5UBQ - chains C and B of the 6 polymer chains in the assembly; structure by electron microscopy, 5.70 A resolution (low resolution: residue-level contacts below are approximate; hydrogen-bond / salt-bridge calls are withheld).

# Chain C
Name: Tubulin alpha chain
From: Tetrahymena thermophila
UniProt: P41351 (TBA_TETTH); residues 1-441 here = UniProt positions 1-441
Chain sequence (441 residues; each row starts with the number of its first residue):
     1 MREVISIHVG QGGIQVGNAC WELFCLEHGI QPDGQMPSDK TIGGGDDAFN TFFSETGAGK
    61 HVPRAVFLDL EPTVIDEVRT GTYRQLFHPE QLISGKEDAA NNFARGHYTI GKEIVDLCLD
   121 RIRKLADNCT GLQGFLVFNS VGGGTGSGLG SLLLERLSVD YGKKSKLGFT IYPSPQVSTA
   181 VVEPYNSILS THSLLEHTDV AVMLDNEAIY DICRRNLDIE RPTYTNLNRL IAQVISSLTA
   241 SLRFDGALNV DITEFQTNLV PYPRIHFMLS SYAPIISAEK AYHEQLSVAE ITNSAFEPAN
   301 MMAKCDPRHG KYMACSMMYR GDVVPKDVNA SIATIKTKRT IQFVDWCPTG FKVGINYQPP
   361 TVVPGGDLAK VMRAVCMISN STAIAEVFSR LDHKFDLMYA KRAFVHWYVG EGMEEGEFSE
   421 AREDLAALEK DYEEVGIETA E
Ion coordination: Mg2+: D69, E71
Ligand contacts:
  - GTP (guanosine-5'-triphosphate): V9, G10, Q11, G12, G13, Q15, D69, E71, D98, A99, A100, N101, S140, G142, G143, G144, T145, G146, I171, T179, N206, Y224, L227, N228
  - GTP: V9, G10, Q11, G12, G13, Q15, D69, L70, E71, D98, A99, A100, N101, S140, G142, G143, G144, T145, G146, I171, T179, N206, Y224, L227, N228
Swiss-Prot annotation at these positions:
  - active site: E254
  - binding site (GTP): Q11, E71, S140, G144, T145, T179, N206, N228
  - binding site (Mg(2+)): E71
  - modified residue: K40 (N6-acetyllysine)
  - mutagenesis: K40 (K40R: Produces faster growing cells in medium with paclitaxel, a microtubule-stabilizing drug)

# Chain B
Name: Tubulin beta chain
From: Tetrahymena thermophila
UniProt: P41352 (TBB_TETTH); numbering as in UniProt (aligned over 1-429)
Chain sequence (429 residues; row label = number of the first residue in the row):
     1 MREIVHIQGG QCGNQIGAKF WEVISDEHGI DPTGTYHGDS DLQLERINVY YNEATGGRYV
    61 PRAILMDLEP GTMDSVRAGP FGQLFRPDNF VFGQTGAGNN WAKGHYTEGA ELIDSVLDVV
   121 RKEAEGCDCL QGFQITHSLG GGTGSGMGTL LISKVREEYP DRIMETFSVV PSPKVSDTVV
   181 EPYNATLSVH QLVENADECM VIDNEALYDI CFRTLKLTTP TYGDLNHLVS AAMSGVTCCL
   241 RFPGQLNSDL RKLAVNLIPF PRLHFFMIGF APLTSRGSQQ YRALTVPELT QQMFDAKNMM
   301 CAADPRHGRY LTASALFRGR MSTKEVDEQM LNVQNKNSSY FVEWIPNNIK SSICDIPPKG
   361 LKMAVTFVGN STAIQEMFKR VAEQFTAMFR RKAFLHWYTG EGMDEMEFTE AESNMNDLVS
   421 EYQQYQDAT
Ligand contacts:
  - GDP (guanosine-5'-diphosphate): G10, Q11, C12, G13, Q15, N99, S138, G142, T143, G144, S145, V169, V170, N204, L207, Y222, L225, N226
  - GTP (guanosine-5'-triphosphate): Q245, L246, K252
  - GTP: Q245, L246, K252
Swiss-Prot annotation at these positions:
  - binding site (GTP): Q11, E69, S138, G142, T143, G144, N204, N226
  - binding site (Mg(2+)): E69

# Chain C / chain B interface
Residue-residue contacts (72):
  M1(C) - E69(B)
  M1(C) - P70(B)
  M1(C) - G93(B)
  M1(C) - Q94(B)
  R2(C) - E69(B)
  G44(C) - D74(B)
  G45(C) - P70(B)
  G45(C) - G71(B)
  G45(C) - D74(B)  covalent bond
  G45(C) - S75(B)
  D46(C) - D74(B)
  L248(C) - D177(B)
  D251(C) - E69(B)
  T253(C) - W397(B)
  E254(C) - G98(B)
  E254(C) - W397(B)
  F255(C) - W397(B)
  Q256(C) - W397(B)  covalent bond
  T257(C) - F394(B)
  T257(C) - H396(B)
  T257(C) - W397(B)  covalent bond
  N258(C) - F394(B)
  N258(C) - W397(B)
  L259(C) - F394(B)
  L259(C) - W397(B)
  V260(C) - F394(B)
  V260(C) - H396(B)
  V260(C) - W397(B)
  P261(C) - A393(B)
  P261(C) - F394(B)  covalent bond
  P261(C) - H396(B)
  P261(C) - W397(B)
  Y262(C) - R391(B)
  Y262(C) - K392(B)
  Y262(C) - A393(B)
  Y262(C) - H396(B)
  P263(C) - H396(B)
  V324(C) - P220(B)
  P325(C) - Y208(B)
  P325(C) - P220(B)
  K326(C) - E205(B)
  K326(C) - Y208(B)
  K326(C) - P220(B)
  N329(C) - V175(B)
  N329(C) - Y208(B)
  K336(C) - K174(B)  covalent bond
  K336(C) - V175(B)
  V344(C) - R391(B)
  D345(C) - R391(B)
  W346(C) - A387(B)
  W346(C) - M388(B)  covalent bond
  W346(C) - R391(B)  covalent bond
  W346(C) - K392(B)
  W346(C) - A393(B)  covalent bond
  W346(C) - F394(B)
  C347(C) - V179(B)
  C347(C) - M388(B)
  C347(C) - R391(B)
  P348(C) - M388(B)
  T349(C) - S176(B)
  T349(C) - V179(B)
  G350(C) - V179(B)
  F351(C) - S176(B)
  F351(C) - D177(B)
  F351(C) - T178(B)
  F351(C) - V179(B)
  K352(C) - D177(B)
  K352(C) - T178(B)
  V353(C) - D177(B)
  V435(C) - R391(B)
  I437(C) - R391(B)
  T439(C) - R391(B)
Also at the interface, not in a pair above, chain C (41 interface residues in all): Q133, L242, A247, D327, E438
Also at the interface, not in a pair above, chain B (37 interface residues in all): Q15, N99, P173, V180, E181, D209, T218, T219, T221, Q384, R390, L395

# Summary
41 residues of chain C and 37 residues of chain B are in contact, with 8 covalent bonds. GDP is bound between
chain C and chain B. Bound to chain C: GTP. Chain B binds GTP.
Chain C is Tubulin alpha chain and chain B is Tubulin beta chain, both from Tetrahymena thermophila; the
structure, Cryo-EM structure of ciliary microtubule doublet, was determined by electron microscopy, deposited
together with 5UCY.
